Entry 8RO9 (X-ray diffraction, 1.77 A resolution); this record covers chains A and B.

[Chain A]
Protein: Structural maintenance of chromosomes protein 1A
From: Homo sapiens
UniProtKB: Q14683 (SMC1A_HUMAN); the construct has insertions or renumbered stretches relative to UniProt, so the offset changes along the chain: 1-182 = UniProt 1-182; 960-977 = UniProt 183-200; 992-1233 = UniProt 992-1233
Sequence (456 residues; row label = number of the first residue in the row; note: 777 numbers in that range are skipped by the numbering (no residue carries them; nothing is unmodelled there)):
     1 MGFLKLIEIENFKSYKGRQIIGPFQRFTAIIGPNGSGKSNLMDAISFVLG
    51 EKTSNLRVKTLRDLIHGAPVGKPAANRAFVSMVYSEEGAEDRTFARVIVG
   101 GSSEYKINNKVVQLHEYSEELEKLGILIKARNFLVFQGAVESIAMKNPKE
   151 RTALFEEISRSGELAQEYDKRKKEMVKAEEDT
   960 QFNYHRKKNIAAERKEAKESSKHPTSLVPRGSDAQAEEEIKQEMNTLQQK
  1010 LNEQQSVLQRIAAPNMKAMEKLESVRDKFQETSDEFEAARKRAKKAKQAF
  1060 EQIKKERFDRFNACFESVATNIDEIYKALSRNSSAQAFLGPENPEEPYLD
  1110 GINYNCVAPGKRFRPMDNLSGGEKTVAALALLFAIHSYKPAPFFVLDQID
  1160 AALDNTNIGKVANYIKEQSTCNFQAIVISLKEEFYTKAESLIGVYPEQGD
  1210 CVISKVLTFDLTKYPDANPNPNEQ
Not modelled in the structure: 1, 960-1044, 1227-1233
Construct notes: linker (978-991); engineered mutation Gln1157 (Glu in Q14683)
Small-molecule neighbours: B3P (2-[3-(2-hydroxy-1,1-dihydroxymethyl-ethylamino)-propylamino]-2-hydroxymethyl-propane-1,3-diol): Val70, Gln1207, Gly1208, Asp1209, Cys1210
Swiss-Prot annotation at these positions:
  - binding site (ATP): Gly32 to Ser39
  - modified residue: Lys1037 (N6-acetyllysine)
Reported in the primary citation:
  - mutagenesis - R57A: abolished catalytic activity on isolated SMC1A-HD
  - mutagenesis - R57A: decreased catalytic activity on SMC3CC/RAD21N

[Chain B]
Protein: 64-kDa C-terminal product
From: Homo sapiens
UniProtKB: O60216 (RAD21_HUMAN); numbering as in UniProt (aligned over 558-629)
Sequence (81 residues; each row starts with the number of its first residue):
   557 MKRTQQMLHGLQRALAKTGAESISLLELCRNTNRKQAAAKFYSFLVLKKQ
   607 QAIELTQEEPYSDIIATPGPRFHGSLEVLFQ
Not modelled in the structure: 557-576, 637
Construct notes: initiating methionine (557); expression tag (630-637)
Swiss-Prot annotation at these positions:
  - modified residue: Thr623 (Phosphothreonine)
  - natural variant: Cys585 (C585R: In CDLS4), Ala622 (A622T: In MGS)

[Interface between chain A and chain B]
Contacting residue pairs - 56 pairs, chain A then chain B:
  Gly22(A) - Pro616(B)
  Pro23(A) - Pro616(B)
  Pro23(A) - Tyr617(B)  hydrogen bond (backbone-side chain)
  Gln25(A) - Tyr617(B)
  Gly32(A) - Tyr598(B)
  Pro33(A) - Tyr598(B)
  Pro33(A) - Leu601(B)
  Pro33(A) - Lys605(B)
  Asn34(A) - Lys605(B)  hydrogen bond (backbone-side chain)
  Lys1175(A) - Arg590(B)
  Glu1191(A) - Lys591(B)  salt bridge
  Tyr1194(A) - Tyr598(B)
  Thr1195(A) - Arg590(B)  hydrogen bond (backbone-side chain)
  Thr1195(A) - Ala594(B)
  Lys1196(A) - Arg590(B)
  Ala1197(A) - Arg590(B)  hydrogen bond (backbone-side chain)
  Ser1199(A) - Tyr617(B)  hydrogen bond
  Leu1200(A) - Ala594(B)  hydrophobic
  Leu1200(A) - Phe597(B)  hydrophobic
  Gly1202(A) - Phe597(B)
  Gly1202(A) - Leu601(B)
  Tyr1204(A) - Lys604(B)
  Pro1205(A) - Lys604(B)
  Pro1205(A) - Lys605(B)
  Glu1206(A) - Lys604(B)  salt bridge
  Glu1206(A) - Glu610(B)
  Gln1207(A) - Gln607(B)
  Leu1216(A) - Phe597(B)  hydrophobic
  Leu1216(A) - Leu601(B)  hydrophobic
  Leu1216(A) - Leu611(B)  hydrophobic
  Leu1216(A) - Gln613(B)
  Leu1216(A) - Ile620(B)  hydrophobic
  Thr1217(A) - Gln613(B)  hydrogen bond (backbone-side chain)
  Thr1217(A) - Pro616(B)
  Thr1217(A) - Tyr617(B)  hydrogen bond (side chain-backbone)
  Thr1217(A) - Ile620(B)
  Phe1218(A) - Leu581(B)  hydrophobic
  Phe1218(A) - Cys585(B)  hydrophobic
  Phe1218(A) - Ala593(B)
  Phe1218(A) - Phe597(B)  hydrophobic
  Phe1218(A) - Tyr617(B)
  Asp1219(A) - Tyr617(B)
  Leu1220(A) - Arg590(B)
  Leu1220(A) - Ala594(B)  hydrophobic
  Thr1221(A) - Arg590(B)
  Tyr1223(A) - Leu582(B)
  Tyr1223(A) - Cys585(B)
  Tyr1223(A) - Thr588(B)
  Tyr1223(A) - Asn589(B)
  Tyr1223(A) - Arg590(B)
  Tyr1223(A) - Ala593(B)  hydrophobic
  Pro1224(A) - Thr588(B)
  Pro1224(A) - Asn589(B)
  Pro1224(A) - Arg590(B)  hydrogen bond (backbone-backbone)
  Asp1225(A) - Asn589(B)
  Asp1225(A) - Arg590(B)  salt bridge
Other interface residues (no listed pair), chain A (32 interface residues in all): Ile31, Val1203, Val1215, Lys1222
Other interface residues (no listed pair), chain B (22 interface residues in all): Val602

[Overview]
32 residues of chain A and 22 residues of chain B are in contact, with 8 hydrogen bonds and 3 salt bridges.
Polar pairs include Glu1191(A)-Lys591(B), Glu1206(A)-Lys604(B) and Asp1225(A)-Arg590(B). Bound to chain A:
compound B3P. From the paper: R57A of chain A abolishes catalytic activity on isolated SMC1A-HD; R57A of chain
A reduces catalytic activity on SMC3CC/RAD21N.
Here chain A is Structural maintenance of chromosomes protein 1A and chain B is 64-kDa C-terminal product,
both from Homo sapiens. Entry 8RO9 (Human cohesin SMC1A-HD(longCC-EQ)/RAD21-C complex - Open/closed P-loop
conformation) was determined by X-ray diffraction, deposited together with 8P0A, 8PQ5, 8RO6, 8RO7, 8RO8, 8ROA
and 11 further entries.
